4CN7 - chains E and H of the 4 polymer chains in the assembly; structure by X-ray diffraction, 2.34 A resolution.

[Chain E]
Name: Retinoic acid receptor rxr-alpha
Organism: Homo sapiens
Notes: fragment: dna-binding domain, residues 130-212
Reference sequence: P19793 (RXRA_HUMAN); residues 130-212 here = UniProt positions 130-212
Amino-acid sequence (87 residues; numbered 126 to 212; the number before each row is that of its first residue):
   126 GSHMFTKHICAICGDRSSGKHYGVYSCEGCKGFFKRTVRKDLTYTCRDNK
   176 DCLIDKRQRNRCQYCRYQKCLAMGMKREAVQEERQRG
Unresolved in the structure: 126-130, 208-212
Sequence notes: expression tag (126-129)
Metal / ion sites: Zn2+ site 1: Cys135, Cys138, Cys152, Cys155; Zn2+ site 2: Cys171, Cys177, Cys187, Cys190
Curated features (UniProtKB/Swiss-Prot):
  - DNA-binding region: Cys135 to Met200 (Nuclear receptor)
  - zinc finger (NR C4-type): Cys135 to Cys155, Cys171 to Cys195
  - region: Lys160 to Lys165 (Nuclear localization signal), Lys201 to Gly212 (Hinge)
  - binding site (Zn(2+)): Cys135, Cys138, Cys152, Cys155, Cys171, Cys177, Cys187, Cys190
  - modified residue: Lys145 (N6-acetyllysine)
  - mutagenesis: His133 to Lys156 (Abolishes acetylation by EP300), Lys145 (K145R: Abolishes acetylation by EP300, DNA binding and transcriptional activity. Impairs interaction with EP300), Phe158 to Phe159 (Abolishes nuclear export), Lys160 to Lys165 (Abolishes nuclear localization and transcriptional activity)

[Chain H]
Molecule: 16-nt DNA strand
Sequence (16 nucleotides; numbered 1 to 16; the number before each row is that of its first residue):
     1 CTGACCTTTGACCTAG

[Chain E / chain H interface]
Pairs across the interface - 14 pairs, chain E then chain H:
  Glu153(E) - DG10(H)  sugar contact
  Glu153(E) - DA11(H)  base contact
  Glu153(E) - DC12(H)  hydrogen bond to the base
  Gly154(E) - DG10(H)  phosphate contact
  Lys156(E) - DC12(H)  base contact
  Phe158(E) - DT9(H)  phosphate contact
  Arg161(E) - DT9(H)  salt bridge to the phosphate
  Arg161(E) - DG10(H)  hydrogen bond to the base
  Arg184(E) - DG10(H)  salt bridge to the phosphate
  Asn185(E) - DT9(H)  phosphate contact
  Asn185(E) - DG10(H)  hydrogen bond to the phosphate
  Gln188(E) - DT8(H)  hydrogen bond to the phosphate
  Gln188(E) - DT9(H)  hydrogen bond to the phosphate
  Arg191(E) - DG10(H)  salt bridge to the phosphate
Other interface residues (no listed pair), chain E (10 interface residues in all): Asp140
Other interface residues (no listed pair), chain H (6 interface residues in all): DC13

[Overview]
Chain E and chain H form an interface of 10 and 6 residues respectively; the contacts include 5 hydrogen bonds
and 3 salt bridges. Among the polar pairs are Glu153(E)-DC12(H), Arg161(E)-DG10(H) and Asn185(E)-DG10(H).
Chain E is Retinoic acid receptor rxr-alpha (Homo sapiens) and chain H is a 16-nt DNA strand; the structure,
Crystal Structure of the Human Retinoid X Receptor DNA-Binding Domain Bound to an idealized DR1 Response ...,
was determined by X-ray diffraction (same publication as 4CN3 and 4CN5).
